8S0R - chains H and J of the 3 polymer chains in the assembly; structure by electron microscopy, 2.40 A resolution.

== Chain H ==
Protein: CDK-activating kinase assembly factor MAT1
Source organism: Homo sapiens
UniProt: P51948 (MAT1_HUMAN), isoform P51948-1; numbering as in UniProt (aligned over 220-309)
Sequence (93 residues; each row starts with the number of its first residue):
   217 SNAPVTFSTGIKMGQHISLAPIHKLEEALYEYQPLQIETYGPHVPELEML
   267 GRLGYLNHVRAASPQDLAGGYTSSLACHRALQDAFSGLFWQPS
Not modelled in the structure: 217-243, 309
Sequence notes: expression tag (217-219)

== Chain J ==
Protein: Cyclin-dependent kinase 7
Source organism: Homo sapiens
Notes: EC 2.7.11.22, 2.7.11.23
UniProt: P50613 (CDK7_HUMAN); numbering as in UniProt (aligned over 1-346)
Sequence (349 residues; row label = number of the first residue in the row; numbers below 1 keep their minus sign (Ser-2 is residue -2)):
    -2 SNAMALDVKSRAKRYEKLDFLGEGQFATVYKARDKNTNQIVAIKKIKLGH
    48 RSEAKDGINRTALREIKLLQELSHPNIIGLLDAFGHKSNISLVFDFMETD
    98 LEVIIKDNSLVLTPSHIKAYMLMTLQGLEYLHQHWILHRDLKPNNLLLDE
   148 NGVLKLADFGLAKSFGSPNRAYTHQVVTRWYRAPELLFGARMYGVGVDMW
   198 AVGCILAELLLRVPFLPGDSDLDQLTRIFETLGTPTEEQWPDMCSLPDYV
   248 TFKSFPGIPLHHIFSAAGDDLLDLIQGLFLFNPCARITATQALKMKYFSN
   298 RPGPTPGCQLPRPNCPVETLKEQSNPALAIKRKRTEALEQGGLPKKLIF
Not modelled in the structure: -2 to 9, 46-50, 313-346
Sequence notes: expression tag (-2 to 0)
UniProt features mapped onto this chain:
  - active site: Asp137 (Proton acceptor)
  - binding site (ATP): Leu18 to Val26, Lys41
  - modified residue: Ala2 (N-acetylalanine), Ser7 (Phosphoserine), Ser164 (Phosphoserine), Thr170 (Phosphothreonine), Ser321 (Phosphoserine)
  - mutagenesis: Lys41 (K41A: Total loss of activity; K41M: No effect on interaction with HINT1), Phe91 (F91G: Enhanced capacity to bind ATP analogs), Ser164 (S164A: No mitotic repression of transcriptional activity of the reconstituted TFIIH complex), Thr170 (T170A: Total loss of activity. Total loss of transcriptional activity of the reconstituted TFIIH complex; T170E: No effect on interaction with HINT1)
Covalent attachments: compound A1H46 linked to Cys312
Small-molecule neighbours: A1H46 (N-[(1S,3R)-3-[[5-chloranyl-4-(1H-indol-3-yl)pyrimidin-2-yl]amino]-1-methyl-cyclohexyl]-5-[4-(dimethylamino)butanoylamino]pyridine-2-carboxamide): Leu18, Gly19, Glu20, Val26, Ala39, Lys41, Phe91, Asp92, Phe93, Met94, Glu95, Thr96, Asp97, Leu144, Asp155, Asn311

== Interface between chain H and chain J ==
Pairs across the interface (53; chain H residue first):
  Ala244(H) - Gly300(J)
  Ala244(H) - Pro301(J)
  Leu245(H) - Ser296(J)
  Leu245(H) - Asn297(J)
  Leu245(H) - Arg298(J)
  Leu245(H) - Gly300(J)
  Tyr246(H) - Leu119(J)  hydrophobic
  Tyr246(H) - Gln123(J)
  Tyr246(H) - Leu290(J)
  Tyr246(H) - Phe295(J)
  Tyr246(H) - Ser296(J)
  Tyr246(H) - Pro301(J)
  Tyr248(H) - Glu126(J)
  Tyr248(H) - Thr287(J)
  Tyr248(H) - Leu290(J)  hydrophobic
  Tyr248(H) - Lys291(J)
  Leu251(H) - Glu126(J)
  Leu251(H) - Tyr127(J)  hydrophobic
  Ile253(H) - His131(J)
  Arg276(H) - Pro165(J)
  Pro280(H) - Asp239(J)
  Pro280(H) - Ser242(J)
  Gln281(H) - Ser242(J)  hydrogen bond (backbone-side chain)
  Gln281(H) - Leu243(J)
  Asp282(H) - Met189(J)
  Leu283(H) - Asp239(J)
  Leu283(H) - Cys281(J)  hydrogen bond (backbone-side chain)
  Ala284(H) - Glu182(J)
  Ala284(H) - Trp237(J)  hydrogen bond (backbone-side chain)
  Ala284(H) - Asp239(J)
  Ala284(H) - Leu243(J)  hydrophobic
  Ala284(H) - Pro280(J)
  Gly285(H) - Glu182(J)
  Gly285(H) - Met189(J)
  Gly285(H) - Tyr190(J)
  Gly285(H) - Gly191(J)
  Gly285(H) - Pro280(J)
  Gly286(H) - Gly191(J)
  Gly286(H) - Pro280(J)
  Gly286(H) - Cys281(J)
  Tyr287(H) - Gly163(J)  hydrogen bond (side chain-backbone)
  Tyr287(H) - Ser164(J)  hydrogen bond (side chain-backbone)
  Tyr287(H) - Pro165(J)
  Tyr287(H) - Met189(J)  hydrophobic
  Tyr287(H) - Tyr190(J)
  Leu291(H) - Trp132(J)
  Ala292(H) - Gly163(J)
  Ala292(H) - Pro165(J)
  His294(H) - Trp132(J)
  Arg295(H) - Trp132(J)
  Arg295(H) - Ser161(J)
  Arg295(H) - Phe162(J)  hydrogen bond (side chain-backbone)
  Gln298(H) - Trp132(J)  hydrogen bond
Other interface residues (no listed pair), chain H (21 interface residues in all): Thr288
Other interface residues (no listed pair), chain J (36 interface residues in all): His71, Gln130, Tyr169, Ala187, Met240, Pro299

== Overview ==
The interface between chain H and chain J involves 21 residues on one side and 36 on the other; the contacts
include 7 hydrogen bonds. Polar pairs include Gln281(H)-Ser242(J), Leu283(H)-Cys281(J) and
Ala284(H)-Trp237(J). Compound A1H46 is covalently linked to Cys312(J).
Chain H is CDK-activating kinase assembly factor MAT1 and chain J is Cyclin-dependent kinase 7, both from Homo
sapiens; the structure, Cryo-EM structure of CAK modified by covalent inhibitor SY-1365, was determined by
electron microscopy (same publication as 8S0T).
